1GQ4 - chain A; structure by X-ray diffraction, 1.90 A resolution.

Chain A:
Name: Ezrin-radixin-moesin binding phosphoprotein-50
From: Homo sapiens
Notes: fragment: pdz1 domain, residues 11-94
UniProtKB: chimeric construct of O14745, P07550: residues 11-94 from O14745 (O14745) positions 11-94 (same numbers); residues 95-99 from P07550 positions 409-413 (UniProt number = residue number + 314)
Amino-acid sequence (90 residues; numbered 10 to 99; the number before each row is that of its first residue):
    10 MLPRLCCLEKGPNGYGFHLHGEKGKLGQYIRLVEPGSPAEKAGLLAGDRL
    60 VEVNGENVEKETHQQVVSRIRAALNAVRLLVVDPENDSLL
Swiss-Prot annotation at these positions:
  - modified residue: Ser46 (Phosphoserine)
  - motif: Asp96 to Leu99 (PDZ-binding)

In short:
Chain A is Ezrin-radixin-moesin binding phosphoprotein-50 (Homo sapiens); the structure, Structural
determinants of the nherf interaction with BETA2AR and pdgfr, was determined by X-ray diffraction, deposited
together with 1GQ5.
